1GU5 - chains A and B of the 4 polymer chains in the assembly; structure by X-ray diffraction, 2.10 A resolution.

Chain A (and B):
Molecule: Caat/enhancer binding protein beta
Source organism: Homo sapiens
Notes: fragment: bzip domain, residues 259-336; chain B of this document is another copy of the same molecule, construct and numbering; everything in this record applies to it too
UniProt: P17676 (P17676); residues 259-336 here = UniProt positions 259-336
Chain sequence (78 residues; each row starts with the number of its first residue):
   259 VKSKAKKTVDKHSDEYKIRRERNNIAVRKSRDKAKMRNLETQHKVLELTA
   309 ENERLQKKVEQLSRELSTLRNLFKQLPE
Unresolved in the structure: 259-267, 334-336 (chain B: 259-267, 336)
Curated features (UniProtKB/Swiss-Prot):
  - region: Lys-275 to Arg-295 (Basic motif), Leu-297 to Leu-304 (Leucine-zipper)
  - modified residue: Thr-266 (Phosphothreonine), Ser-288 (Phosphoserine), Ser-325 (Phosphoserine)
  - cross-link (Glycyl lysine isopeptide (Lys-Gly)): Lys-260 (interchain with G-Cter in SUMO2), Lys-262 (interchain with G-Cter in SUMO2), Lys-332 (interchain with G-Cter in SUMO2)
  - mutagenesis: Ser-288 (S288A: Loss of nuclear translocation)

Chain A / chain B interface:
Contacting residue pairs (42; chain A residue first):
  Asn-296(A) with Asn-296(B)
  Thr-299(A) with Thr-299(B); Val-303(B)
  Gln-300(A) with Thr-299(B)
  Val-303(A) with Thr-299(B); Val-303(B), hydrophobic; Leu-306(B)
  Leu-306(A) with Val-303(B); Leu-306(B), hydrophobic; Thr-307(B)
  Thr-307(A) with Leu-306(B)
  Glu-309(A) with Asn-310(B)
  Asn-310(A) with Leu-306(B), hydrogen bond (side chain-backbone); Glu-309(B); Asn-310(B), hydrogen bond; Leu-313(B)
  Leu-313(A) with Asn-310(B); Leu-313(B), hydrophobic; Val-317(B)
  Gln-314(A) with Leu-313(B)
  Lys-316(A) with Val-317(B)
  Val-317(A) with Lys-316(B); Val-317(B), hydrophobic; Leu-320(B)
  Leu-320(A) with Val-317(B); Leu-320(B), hydrophobic; Ser-321(B); Leu-324(B), hydrophobic
  Ser-321(A) with Leu-320(B)
  Glu-323(A) with Leu-324(B); Arg-328(B), salt bridge
  Leu-324(A) with Leu-320(B), hydrophobic; Glu-323(B); Leu-324(B), hydrophobic
  Leu-327(A) with Leu-324(B), hydrophobic; Leu-327(B), hydrophobic; Arg-328(B); Phe-331(B)
  Arg-328(A) with Glu-323(B), salt bridge; Leu-327(B)
  Leu-330(A) with Phe-331(B), hydrophobic
  Phe-331(A) with Phe-331(B), hydrophobic
Other interface residues (no listed pair), chain A (21 interface residues in all): Lys-302
Other interface residues (no listed pair), chain B (21 interface residues in all): Gln-300, Lys-302, Arg-312, Gln-314

In short:
The chain A/chain B interface involves 21 residues from each chain, with 2 hydrogen bonds and 2 salt bridges.
Among the polar pairs are Glu-323(A)/Arg-328(B), Asn-310(A)/Leu-306(B) and Asn-310(A)/Asn-310(B). Curated
annotation (UniProt) lists one mutagenesis site on chain A.
Both chains are Caat/enhancer binding protein beta (Homo sapiens). Entry 1GU5 (Crystal structure of C/EBPBETA
BZIP homodimer bound to a DNA fragment from the MIM-1 promoter) was determined by X-ray diffraction.
